Entry 1TQO (X-ray diffraction, 2.00 A resolution); this record covers chain A.

Chain A:
Molecule: Thermonuclease
Organism: Staphylococcus aureus
Notes: EC 3.1.31.1
UniProt: P00644 (NUC_STAAU); residues 1-144 here correspond to UniProt positions 83-226 (UniProt number = residue number + 82)
Amino-acid sequence (138 residues; numbered 1 to 144; 6 numbers in that range are skipped by the numbering (no residue carries them; nothing is unmodelled there); the number before each row is that of its first residue):
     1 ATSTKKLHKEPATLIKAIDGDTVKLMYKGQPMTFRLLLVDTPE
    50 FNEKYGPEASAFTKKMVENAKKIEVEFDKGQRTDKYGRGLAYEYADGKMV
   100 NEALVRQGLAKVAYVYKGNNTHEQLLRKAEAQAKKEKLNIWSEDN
Not modelled in the structure: 1-6, 144
Construct notes: engineered mutation Phe-50 (Gly132 in P00644), Asn-51 (Val133 in P00644), Glu-92 (Ile174 in P00644), Gly-117 (Pro199 in P00644), Leu-124 (His206 in P00644), Ala-128 (Ser210 in P00644)
Swiss-Prot annotation at these positions:
  - active site: Arg-35, Glu-43, Arg-87
  - binding site (Ca(2+)): Asp-21, Asp-40, Thr-41

Summary:
Curated annotation (UniProt) lists 3 active-site residues and 3 Ca2+-binding residues.
Chain A is Thermonuclease (Staphylococcus aureus); the structure, Cryogenic Crystal Structure of
Staphylococcal Nuclease Variant truncated Delta+PHS I92E, was determined by X-ray diffraction together with
1TR5 and 1TT2 from the same study.
